PDB entry 6S3P | X-ray diffraction, 1.93 A resolution | chains A and B

Chain A:
Name: PIF1 helicase
Source organism: Thermus oshimai
UniProtKB: K7RJ88 (K7RJ88_THEOS); residue numbers follow UniProt; this construct covers 65-507
Chain sequence (443 residues; numbered 65 to 507; the number before each row is that of its first residue):
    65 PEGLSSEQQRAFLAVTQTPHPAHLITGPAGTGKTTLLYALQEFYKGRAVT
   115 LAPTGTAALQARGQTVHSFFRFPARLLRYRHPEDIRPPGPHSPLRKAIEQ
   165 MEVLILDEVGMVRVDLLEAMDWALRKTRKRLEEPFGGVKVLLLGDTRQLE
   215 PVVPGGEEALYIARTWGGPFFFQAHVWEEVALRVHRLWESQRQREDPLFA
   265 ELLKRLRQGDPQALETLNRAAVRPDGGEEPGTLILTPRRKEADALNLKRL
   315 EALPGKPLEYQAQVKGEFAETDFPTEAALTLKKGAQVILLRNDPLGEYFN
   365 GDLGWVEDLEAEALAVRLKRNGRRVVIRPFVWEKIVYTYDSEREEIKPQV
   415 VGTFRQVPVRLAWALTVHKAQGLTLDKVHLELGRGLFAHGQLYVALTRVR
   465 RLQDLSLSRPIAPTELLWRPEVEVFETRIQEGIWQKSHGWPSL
Disordered / not traced: 65-66, 503-507
Construct notes: conflict Ile162 (Met in K7RJ88), Leu456 (Pro in K7RJ88)
What the authors report for this chain:
  - mutagenesis - Q164C/E409C: abolished catalytic activity on in the absence of DTT
  - mutagenesis - Q164C/E409C: unchanged catalytic activity on 3 mM DTT
  - mutagenesis - Q164C, E221A, R228A, Q327A, R388A, E409C: unchanged catalytic activity
  - mutagenesis - Q327C/W482C, R392A: decreased catalytic activity
  - mutagenesis - E221A/R388A: increased catalytic activity on D37S10D17
  - mutagenesis - E221A/R388A: increased catalytic activity on D29S18D17

Chain B:
Molecule: 18-nt DNA strand
Sequence (18 nucleotides; numbered 1 to 18; the number before each row is that of its first residue):
     1 TTTTTTTTTTTTTTTTTT
Disordered / not traced: 9-18

Chain A / chain B interface:
Contacting residue pairs - 35 pairs, chain A then chain B:
  Pro117(A) - DT6(B)  sugar contact
  Thr118(A) - DT5(B)  phosphate contact
  Thr118(A) - DT6(B)  phosphate contact
  Gly119(A) - DT6(B)  hydrogen bond to the phosphate
  Thr129(A) - DT6(B)  phosphate contact
  Thr129(A) - DT7(B)  hydrogen bond to the phosphate
  His131(A) - DT6(B)  sugar contact
  His131(A) - DT7(B)  sugar contact
  Ser132(A) - DT7(B)  phosphate contact
  Arg135(A) - DT8(B)  hydrogen bond to the phosphate
  Ala138(A) - DT6(B)  base contact
  Ala138(A) - DT7(B)  base contact
  Arg139(A) - DT6(B)  base contact
  Val216(A) - DT4(B)  base contact
  Val216(A) - DT5(B)  base contact
  Pro301(A) - DT3(B)  sugar contact
  Arg302(A) - DT2(B)  salt bridge to the phosphate
  Arg302(A) - DT3(B)  phosphate contact
  Arg303(A) - DT3(B)  hydrogen bond to the phosphate
  Arg303(A) - DT4(B)  salt bridge to the phosphate
  Arg355(A) - DT7(B)  base contact
  Asn356(A) - DT6(B)  hydrogen bond to the phosphate
  Asn356(A) - DT7(B)  hydrogen bond to the phosphate
  Asn364(A) - DT5(B)  hydrogen bond to the phosphate
  Asn364(A) - DT6(B)  hydrogen bond to the phosphate
  Trp396(A) - DT7(B)  base contact
  Thr430(A) - DT3(B)  hydrogen bond to the phosphate
  Thr430(A) - DT4(B)  hydrogen bond to the phosphate
  His432(A) - DT3(B)  hydrogen bond to the base
  His432(A) - DT4(B)  base contact
  Lys433(A) - DT4(B)  sugar contact
  Lys433(A) - DT5(B)  salt bridge to the phosphate
  Arg448(A) - DT2(B)  salt bridge to the phosphate
  Phe451(A) - DT2(B)  sugar contact
  Phe451(A) - DT3(B)  sugar contact
Interface residues without a listed pair, chain A (26 interface residues in all): Glu214, Lys304, Pro358, Arg424

Overview:
Chain A and chain B form an interface of 26 and 7 residues respectively, with 11 hydrogen bonds and 4 salt
bridges. Among the polar pairs are His432(A)-DT3(B), Gly119(A)-DT6(B) and Thr129(A)-DT7(B). From the paper:
Q327C/W482C and R392A of chain A reduce catalytic activity; Q164C/E409C of chain A abolish catalytic activity
on in the absence of DTT; 10 substitutions were tested in all.
Chain A is PIF1 helicase (Thermus oshimai) and chain B is an 18-nt DNA strand; the structure, Crystal
structure of helicase Pif1 from Thermus oshimai in complex with (dT)18, was determined by X-ray diffraction
together with 6S3H, 6S3I, 6S3M, 6S3N, 6S3O and 7BIL from the same study.
